PDB entry 6I19 | X-ray diffraction, 1.38 A resolution | chain A

== Chain A ==
Name: Thioredoxin H-type
Organism: Chlamydomonas reinhardtii
UniProt: P80028 (TRXH_CHLRE); residues 1-113 here = UniProt positions 1-113
Chain sequence (113 residues; numbered 1 to 113; the number before each row is that of its first residue):
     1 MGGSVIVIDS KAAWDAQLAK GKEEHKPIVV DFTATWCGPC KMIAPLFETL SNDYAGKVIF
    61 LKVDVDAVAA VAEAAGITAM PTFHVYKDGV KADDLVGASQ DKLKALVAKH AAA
Disordered / not traced: 1-2
Disulfides: Cys-37/Cys-40
Swiss-Prot annotation at these positions:
  - active site (Nucleophile): Cys-37, Cys-40
  - site: Asp-31 (Deprotonates C-terminal active site Cys), Gly-38 (Contributes to redox potential value), Pro-39 (Contributes to redox potential value)

== In short ==
From UniProt: active-site residues Cys-37 and Cys-40.
Chain A is Thioredoxin H-type (Chlamydomonas reinhardtii); the structure, Crystal structure of Chlamydomonas
reinhardtii thioredoxin h1, was determined by X-ray diffraction, deposited together with 6I1C.
